PDB entry 1NBU | X-ray diffraction, 1.60 A resolution | chains E and H of the 8 polymer chains in the assembly

[Chain E (and H)]
Name: Probable dihydroneopterin aldolase
Source organism: Mycobacterium tuberculosis
Notes: EC 4.1.2.25; chain H of this document is another copy of the same molecule, construct and numbering; everything in this record applies to it too
Reference sequence: P0A580 (FOLB_MYCTU); numbering as in UniProt (aligned over 1-119)
Sequence (119 residues; row label = number of the first residue in the row):
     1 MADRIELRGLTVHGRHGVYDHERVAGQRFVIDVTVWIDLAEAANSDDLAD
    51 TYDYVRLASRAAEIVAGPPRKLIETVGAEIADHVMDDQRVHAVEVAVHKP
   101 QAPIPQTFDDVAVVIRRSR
Not modelled in the structure: 1
Small-molecule neighbours:
  - PH2 (2-amino-6-hydroxymethyl-7,8-dihydro-3H-pteridin-4-one), molecule 1: I5, L48, T51, Y52, D53, Y54, V55
  - PH2, molecule 2: G17, V18, E22, K71, L72, I73, E74, K99
Reported in the primary citation:
  - binding site for PH2: V18, L72, E74, K99
  - catalytic residues: E22, K99 (citing earlier work)

[Chain E / chain H interface]
Contacting residue pairs (46):
  R70(E) - D46(H)
  K71(E) - D46(H)  hydrogen bond (backbone-side chain)
  L72(E) - A42(H)
  L72(E) - D46(H)  hydrogen bond (backbone-side chain)
  L72(E) - D47(H)
  L72(E) - L48(H)  hydrophobic
  E74(E) - L39(H)
  E74(E) - A43(H)
  E74(E) - T51(H)  hydrogen bond
  T75(E) - A43(H)
  T75(E) - D46(H)
  A78(E) - A43(H)  hydrophobic
  E94(E) - A2(H)
  E94(E) - R4(H)  salt bridge
  K99(E) - Y54(H)  hydrogen bond
  A102(E) - Y54(H)
  I104(E) - Y54(H)  hydrophobic
  I104(E) - V55(H)  hydrophobic
  I104(E) - A58(H)  hydrophobic
  Q106(E) - L10(H)
  Q106(E) - A58(H)
  Q106(E) - S59(H)
  Q106(E) - A62(H)
  T107(E) - G9(H)
  T107(E) - L10(H)
  T107(E) - T11(H)  hydrogen bond (backbone-backbone)
  F108(E) - R8(H)
  F108(E) - G9(H)
  F108(E) - L10(H)  hydrophobic
  D109(E) - R8(H)  hydrogen bond (backbone-backbone)
  D109(E) - G9(H)  hydrogen bond (backbone-backbone)
  D110(E) - L7(H)
  D110(E) - R8(H)  hydrogen bond (backbone-backbone)
  V111(E) - E6(H)
  V111(E) - Y54(H)  hydrophobic
  A112(E) - I5(H)
  A112(E) - E6(H)  hydrogen bond (backbone-backbone)
  V113(E) - R4(H)
  V114(E) - D3(H)
  V114(E) - R4(H)  hydrogen bond (backbone-backbone)
  V114(E) - E6(H)
  I115(E) - D3(H)
  I115(E) - L39(H)  hydrophobic
  R116(E) - A2(H)
  R116(E) - D3(H)  hydrogen bond (backbone-side chain)
  R117(E) - D3(H)  salt bridge
Interface residues without a listed pair, chain E (24 interface residues in all): V18, E22
Interface residues without a listed pair, chain H (23 interface residues in all): A40

[Summary]
The interface between chain E and chain H involves 24 residues on one side and 23 on the other; the contacts
include 11 hydrogen bonds and 2 salt bridges. Among the polar pairs are E94(E)-R4(H), R117(E)-D3(H) and
K71(E)-D46(H). From the paper: catalytic residues E22(E) and K99(E); a binding site for PH2 at V18(E), L72(E)
and E74(E) among others.
Both chains are Probable dihydroneopterin aldolase (Mycobacterium tuberculosis). Entry 1NBU
(7,8-Dihydroneopterin Aldolase Complexed with Product From Mycobacterium Tuberculosis) was determined by X-ray
diffraction (same publication as 1Z9W).
